Entry 8SNY (electron microscopy, 3.41 A resolution); this record covers chains A and T of the 6 polymer chains in the assembly.

[Chain A]
Protein: RNA-directed RNA polymerase L
Source organism: Respiratory syncytial virus A2
Notes: EC 2.7.7.48, 3.6.1.-, 2.7.7.88, 2.1.1.375
UniProt: P28887 (L_HRSVA); numbering as in UniProt (aligned over 1-2165)
Sequence (2165 residues; numbered 1 to 2165; the number before each row is that of its first residue):
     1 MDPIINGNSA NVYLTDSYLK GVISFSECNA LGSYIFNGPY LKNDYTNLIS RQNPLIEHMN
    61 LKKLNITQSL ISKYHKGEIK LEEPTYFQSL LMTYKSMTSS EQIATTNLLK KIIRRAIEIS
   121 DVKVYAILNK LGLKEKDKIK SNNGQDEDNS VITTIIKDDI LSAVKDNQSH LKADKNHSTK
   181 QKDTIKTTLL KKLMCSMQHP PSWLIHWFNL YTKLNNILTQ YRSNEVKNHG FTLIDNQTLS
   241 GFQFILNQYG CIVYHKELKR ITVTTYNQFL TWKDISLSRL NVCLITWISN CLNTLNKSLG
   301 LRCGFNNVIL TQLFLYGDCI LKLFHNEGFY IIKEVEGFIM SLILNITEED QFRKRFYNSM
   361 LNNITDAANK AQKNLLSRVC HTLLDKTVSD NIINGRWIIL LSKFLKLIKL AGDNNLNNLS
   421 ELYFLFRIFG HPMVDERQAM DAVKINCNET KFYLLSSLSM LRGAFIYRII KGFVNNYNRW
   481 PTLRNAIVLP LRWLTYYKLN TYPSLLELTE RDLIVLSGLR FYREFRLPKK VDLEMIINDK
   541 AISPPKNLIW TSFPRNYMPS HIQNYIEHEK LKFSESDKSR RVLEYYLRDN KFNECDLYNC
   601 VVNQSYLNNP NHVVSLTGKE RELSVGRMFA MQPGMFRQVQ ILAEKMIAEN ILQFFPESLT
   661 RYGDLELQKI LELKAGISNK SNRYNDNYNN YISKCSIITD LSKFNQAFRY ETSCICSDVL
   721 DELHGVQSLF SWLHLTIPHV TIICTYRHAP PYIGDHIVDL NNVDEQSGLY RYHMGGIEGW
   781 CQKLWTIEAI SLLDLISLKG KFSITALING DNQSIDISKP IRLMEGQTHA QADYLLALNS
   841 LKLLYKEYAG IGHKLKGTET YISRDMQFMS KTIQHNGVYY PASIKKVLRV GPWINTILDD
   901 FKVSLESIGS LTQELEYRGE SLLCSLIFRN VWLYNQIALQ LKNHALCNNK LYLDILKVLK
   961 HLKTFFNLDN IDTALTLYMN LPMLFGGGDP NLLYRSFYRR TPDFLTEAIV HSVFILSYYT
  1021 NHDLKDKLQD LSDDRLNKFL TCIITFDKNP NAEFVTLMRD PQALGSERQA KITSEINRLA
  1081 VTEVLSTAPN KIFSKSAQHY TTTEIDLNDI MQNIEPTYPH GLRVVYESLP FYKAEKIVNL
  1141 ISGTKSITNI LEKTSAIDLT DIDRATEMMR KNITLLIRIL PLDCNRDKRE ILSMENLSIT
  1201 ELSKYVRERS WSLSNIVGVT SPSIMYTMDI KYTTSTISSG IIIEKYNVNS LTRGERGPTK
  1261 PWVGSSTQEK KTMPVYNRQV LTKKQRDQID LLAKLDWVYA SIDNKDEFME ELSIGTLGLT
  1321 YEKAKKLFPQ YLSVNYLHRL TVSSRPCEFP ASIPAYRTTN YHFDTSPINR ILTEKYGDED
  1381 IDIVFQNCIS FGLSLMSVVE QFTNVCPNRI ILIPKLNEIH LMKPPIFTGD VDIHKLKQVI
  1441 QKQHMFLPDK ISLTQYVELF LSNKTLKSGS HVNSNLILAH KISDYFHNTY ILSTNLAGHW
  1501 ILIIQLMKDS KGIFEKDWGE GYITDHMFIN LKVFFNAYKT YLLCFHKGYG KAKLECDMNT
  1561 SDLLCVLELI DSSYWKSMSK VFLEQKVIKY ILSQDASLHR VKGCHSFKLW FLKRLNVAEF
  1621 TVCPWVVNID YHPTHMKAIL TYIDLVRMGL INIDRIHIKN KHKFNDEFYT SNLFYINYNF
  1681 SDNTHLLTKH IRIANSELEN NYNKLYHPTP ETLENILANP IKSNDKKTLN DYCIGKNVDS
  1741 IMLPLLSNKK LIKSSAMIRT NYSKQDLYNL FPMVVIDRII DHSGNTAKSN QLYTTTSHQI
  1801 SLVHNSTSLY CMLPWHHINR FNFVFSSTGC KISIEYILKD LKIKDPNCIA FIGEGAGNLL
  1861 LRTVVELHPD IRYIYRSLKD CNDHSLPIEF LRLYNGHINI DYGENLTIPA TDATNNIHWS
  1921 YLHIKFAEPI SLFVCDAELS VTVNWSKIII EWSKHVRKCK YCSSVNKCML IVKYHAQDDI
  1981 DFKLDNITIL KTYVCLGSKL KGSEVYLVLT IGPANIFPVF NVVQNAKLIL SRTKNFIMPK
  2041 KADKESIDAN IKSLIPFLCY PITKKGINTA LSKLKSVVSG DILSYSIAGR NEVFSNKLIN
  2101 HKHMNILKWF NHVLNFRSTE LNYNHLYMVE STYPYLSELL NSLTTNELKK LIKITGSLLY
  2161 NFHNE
Disordered / not traced: 1-9, 135-182, 662-665, 677-689, 1463-2165
UniProt features mapped onto this chain:
  - active site: His1338 (Nucleophile), Lys1831 (For mRNA (nucleoside-2'-O-)-methyltransferase activity), Asp1936 (For mRNA (nucleoside-2'-O-)-methyltransferase activity), Lys1973 (For mRNA (nucleoside-2'-O-)-methyltransferase activity), Glu2004 (For mRNA (nucleoside-2'-O-)-methyltransferase activity)
  - binding site (Mg(2+)): Asp700, Asp811
  - binding site (substrate): Gly1853 to Gly1857
From the paper describing this entry:
  - binding site for the 10-nt RNA strand (chain T): Tyr13, Glu57, His229, Tyr249, Ala541, Thr551, Arg555, Lys570, Arg580, Glu584, Lys619, Glu620, Phe629, Ala630, Arg637, Gln640, Arg747, Glu778, Gly779, Ser1155
  - catalytic residues: Asp811
  - conformationally variable residues (order/disorder transition): Glu666 to Gly676
  - specificity-determining residues: Lys619, Glu778 (proposed by the authors, not directly observed)

[Chain T]
Molecule: 10-nt RNA strand
Sequence (10 nucleotides; row label = number of the first residue in the row):
     1 UUUUUCUCGU
Disordered / not traced: 1-2

[Chain A / chain T interface]
Residue-residue contacts (47; chain A residue first):
  Tyr13(A) with U3(T), base contact; C6(T), hydrogen bond to the phosphate
  Ile56(A) with U3(T), sugar contact
  Glu57(A) with U3(T), hydrogen bond to the sugar
  His229(A) with U3(T), hydrogen bond to the base
  Gln248(A) with C6(T), base contact
  Tyr249(A) with U3(T), hydrogen bond to the base; C6(T), hydrogen bond to the sugar
  Lys540(A) with G9(T), phosphate contact; U10(T), phosphate contact
  Ala541(A) with G9(T), phosphate contact
  Trp550(A) with U4(T), base contact
  Thr551(A) with U4(T), hydrogen bond to the sugar
  Phe553(A) with U4(T), base contact
  Pro554(A) with U4(T), phosphate contact
  Arg555(A) with U4(T), hydrogen bond to the sugar
  Met558(A) with U4(T), base contact
  Gln563(A) with U4(T), base contact
  Ile566(A) with U4(T), base contact
  Lys570(A) with U4(T), hydrogen bond to the base
  Ser579(A) with U5(T), base contact
  Arg580(A) with U5(T), salt bridge to the phosphate; U7(T), salt bridge to the phosphate
  Arg581(A) with U5(T), hydrogen bond to the base; C8(T), base contact
  Glu584(A) with U5(T), hydrogen bond to the base
  Lys619(A) with G9(T), hydrogen bond to the base
  Glu620(A) with C8(T), hydrogen bond to the sugar; G9(T), phosphate contact
  Phe629(A) with G9(T), sugar contact
  Ala630(A) with G9(T), hydrogen bond to the sugar
  Met631(A) with C8(T), phosphate contact; G9(T), sugar contact
  Arg637(A) with U10(T), salt bridge to the phosphate
  Gln640(A) with U10(T), hydrogen bond to the sugar
  Ile641(A) with U10(T), phosphate contact
  Arg747(A) with U4(T), salt bridge to the phosphate; C6(T), hydrogen bond to the sugar; U7(T), sugar contact
  Glu778(A) with G9(T), hydrogen bond to the base
  Gly779(A) with G9(T), base contact; U10(T), hydrogen bond to the sugar
  Trp780(A) with U10(T), sugar contact
  Lys1153(A) with U5(T), sugar contact
  Thr1154(A) with U5(T), base contact
  Ser1155(A) with U5(T), phosphate contact; C6(T), hydrogen bond to the phosphate
Interface residues without a listed pair, chain A (39 interface residues in all): Ile562, Thr617, Tyr746

[In short]
39 residues of chain A face 8 of chain T across their interface, with 18 hydrogen bonds and 4 salt bridges.
Polar contacts include His229(A)-U3(T), Tyr249(A)-U3(T) and Lys570(A)-U4(T). The paper reports the catalytic
residue Asp811(A); a binding site for the 10-nt RNA strand (chain T) at Tyr13(A), Glu57(A) and His229(A) among
others.
Here chain A is RNA-directed RNA polymerase L (Respiratory syncytial virus A2) and chain T is a 10-nt RNA
strand. Entry 8SNY (Cryo-EM structure of the respiratory syncytial virus polymerase (L:P) bound to the trailer
complementary promoter) was determined by electron microscopy (same publication as 8SNX).
